8QS5 - chains A and P; structure by X-ray diffraction, 2.00 A resolution.

Chain A:
Protein: 14-3-3 protein sigma
Source organism: Homo sapiens
UniProtKB: P31947 (1433S_HUMAN); numbering as in UniProt (aligned over 1-231)
Amino-acid sequence (236 residues; row label = number of the first residue in the row; numbers below 1 keep their minus sign (Gly-4 is residue -4)):
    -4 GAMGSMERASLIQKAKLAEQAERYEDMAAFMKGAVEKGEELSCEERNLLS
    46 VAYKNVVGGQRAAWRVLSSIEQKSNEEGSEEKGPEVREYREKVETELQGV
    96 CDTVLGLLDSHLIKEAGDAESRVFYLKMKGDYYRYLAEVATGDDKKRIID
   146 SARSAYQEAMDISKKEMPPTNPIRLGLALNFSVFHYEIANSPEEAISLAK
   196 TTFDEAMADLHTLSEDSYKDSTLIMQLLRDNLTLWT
Not modelled in the structure: 70-77
Covalent attachments: compound WQ5 linked to Cys38
Differences from the reference sequence: expression tag (-4 to 0)
Small-molecule neighbours: WQ5 (2-chloranyl-N-[[1-[3-fluoranyl-4-(trifluoromethyl)phenyl]sulfonylpiperidin-4-yl]methyl]ethanamide): Arg41, Asn42, Ser45, Glu115, Phe119, Lys122, Pro167, Ile168, Asp215, Leu218, Ile219
UniProt features mapped onto this chain:
  - site (Interaction with phosphoserine on interacting protein): Arg56, Arg129
  - modified residue (Phosphoserine): Ser5, Ser74

Chain P:
Protein: C-RAF peptide pS259
Amino-acid sequence (10 residues; each row starts with the number of its first residue):
   255 QRSTSTPNVH
Modified / non-standard residues: Ser259 (phosphoserine; SEP)
Small-molecule neighbours: WQ5 (2-chloranyl-N-[[1-[3-fluoranyl-4-(trifluoromethyl)phenyl]sulfonylpiperidin-4-yl]methyl]ethanamide): Thr260, Pro261, Val263, His264

How chain A and chain P interact:
Residue-residue contacts - 29 pairs, chain A then chain P:
  Glu14(A) with His264(P), salt bridge
  Asn42(A) with His264(P), hydrogen bond
  Ser45(A) with Asn262(P)
  Val46(A) with Asn262(P), hydrogen bond (backbone-side chain)
  Lys49(A) with Ser259(P); Thr260(P); Asn262(P)
  Asn50(A) with Asn262(P)
  Arg56(A) with Ser259(P)
  Arg129(A) with Ser259(P)
  Tyr130(A) with Ser259(P)
  Gly171(A) with Thr260(P), hydrogen bond (backbone-side chain)
  Leu174(A) with Thr258(P); Ser259(P); Thr260(P)
  Asn175(A) with Ser259(P); Thr260(P), hydrogen bond (side chain-backbone)
  Val178(A) with Thr258(P)
  Tyr181(A) with Ser257(P)
  Glu182(A) with Ser257(P), hydrogen bond
  Asp215(A) with His264(P)
  Leu218(A) with Pro261(P), hydrophobic
  Leu222(A) with Ser259(P); Pro261(P)
  Asn226(A) with Ser257(P); Thr258(P), hydrogen bond (side chain-backbone)
  Leu229(A) with Gln255(P); Arg256(P)
  Trp230(A) with Ser257(P), hydrogen bond
Also at the interface, not in a pair above, chain A (23 interface residues in all): Lys122, Ile219
Also at the interface, not in a pair above, chain P (10 interface residues in all): Val263

Overview:
23 residues of chain A and 10 residues of chain P are in contact, with 7 hydrogen bonds and 1 salt bridge.
Polar contacts include Glu14(A)-His264(P), Asn42(A)-His264(P) and Val46(A)-Asn262(P). Ligands of chain P:
compound WQ5. Compound WQ5 is covalently linked to Cys38(A).
Here chain A is 14-3-3 protein sigma (Homo sapiens) and chain P is C-RAF peptide pS259. Entry 8QS5 (Ternary
structure of 14-3-3s, C-RAF phosphopeptide (pS259) and compound 21 (1075354)) was determined by X-ray
diffraction.
